5MI9 - chain A; structure by X-ray diffraction, 3.30 A resolution.

# Chain A
Name: Elongation factor Tu 1
From: Escherichia coli O9:H4 (strain HS)
UniProtKB: A8A5E6 (EFTU1_ECOHS); numbering as in UniProt (aligned over 2-394)
Chain sequence (402 residues; each row starts with the number of its first residue; numbers below 1 keep their minus sign (Met-7 is residue -7)):
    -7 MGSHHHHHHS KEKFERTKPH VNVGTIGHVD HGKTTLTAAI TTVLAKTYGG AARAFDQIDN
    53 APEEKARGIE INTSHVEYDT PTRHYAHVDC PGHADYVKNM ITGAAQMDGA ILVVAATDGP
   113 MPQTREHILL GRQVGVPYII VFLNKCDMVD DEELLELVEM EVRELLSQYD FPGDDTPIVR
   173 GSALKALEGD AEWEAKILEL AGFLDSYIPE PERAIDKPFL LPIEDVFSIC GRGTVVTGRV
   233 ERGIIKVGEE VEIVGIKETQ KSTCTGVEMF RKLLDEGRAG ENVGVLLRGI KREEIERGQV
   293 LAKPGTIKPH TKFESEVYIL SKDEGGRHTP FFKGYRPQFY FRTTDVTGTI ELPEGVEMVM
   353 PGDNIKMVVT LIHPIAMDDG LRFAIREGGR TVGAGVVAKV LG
Disordered / not traced: -7 to 8, 394
Sequence notes: initiating methionine (-7); expression tag (-6 to 1); engineered mutation Glu62 (Thr in A8A5E6), Cys222 (Ser in A8A5E6)
Metal / ion sites: Mg2+: Thr26 (together with GDP)
Ligand contacts: GDP (guanosine-5'-diphosphate): His20, Val21, Asp22, His23, Gly24, Lys25, Thr26, Thr27, Phe47, Asp51, Lys137, Met140, Ser174, Ala175, Leu176
Curated features (UniProtKB/Swiss-Prot):
  - region: Gly19 to Thr26 (G1), Gly60, Ile61, Ile63, Asn64 (G2), Asp81 to Gly84 (G3), Asn136 to Asp139 (G4), Ser174 to Leu176 (G5)
  - binding site (GTP): Gly19 to Thr26, Asp81 to His85, Asn136 to Asp139
  - binding site (Mg(2+)): Thr26

# In short
Chain A binds GDP. From UniProt: 17 GTP-binding residues and Mg2+-binding residue Thr26.
Chain A is Elongation factor Tu 1 (Escherichia coli O9:H4 (strain HS)); the structure, Structure of the
phosphomimetic mutant of the elongation factor EF-Tu T62E, was determined by X-ray diffraction (same
publication as 5MI3 and 5MI8).
